7VNB - chains A and B; structure by X-ray diffraction, 2.27 A resolution.

# Chain A
Protein: n3113
Source organism: Homo sapiens
Amino-acid sequence (118 residues; row label = number of the first residue in the row):
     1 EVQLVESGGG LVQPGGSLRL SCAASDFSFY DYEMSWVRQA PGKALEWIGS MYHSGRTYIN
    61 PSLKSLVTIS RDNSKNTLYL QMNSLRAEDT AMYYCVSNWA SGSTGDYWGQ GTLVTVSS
Disulfide bonds: Cys-22/Cys-95

# Chain B
Protein: Spike protein S1
Source organism: Severe acute respiratory syndrome coronavirus 2
UniProt: P0DTC2 (SPIKE_SARS2); numbering as in UniProt (aligned over 319-531)
Amino-acid sequence (221 residues; numbered 319 to 539; the number before each row is that of its first residue):
   319 RVQPTESIVR FPNITNLCPF GEVFNATRFA SVYAWNRKRI SNCVADYSVL YNSASFSTFK
   379 CYGVSPTKLN DLCFTNVYAD SFVIRGDEVR QIAPGQTGKI ADYNYKLPDD FTGCVIAWNS
   439 NNLDSKVGGN YNYLYRLFRK SNLKPFERDI STEIYQAGST PCNGVEGFNC YFPLQSYGFQ
   499 PTNGVGYQPY RVVVLSFELL HAPATVCGPK KSTEFLEVLF Q
Not modelled in the structure: 319-327
Sequence notes: expression tag (532-539)
Disulfide bonds: Cys-336/Cys-361, Cys-379/Cys-432, Cys-391/Cys-525, Cys-480/Cys-488
Glycans and other covalent adducts: N-acetylglucosamine (NAG) linked to Asn-343
What the authors report for this chain:
  - conformationally variable residues (side-chain flip): Arg-346
  - post-translational modification sites: Asn-343
  - mutagenesis - A348S: decreased binding to n3113 (chain A)
  - mutagenesis - E484K, E484Q, N501Y: unchanged binding to n3113 (chain A)

# How chain A and chain B interact
Pairs across the interface (50; chain A residue first):
  Tyr-32(A) / Tyr-351(B)
  Tyr-32(A) / Ala-352(B)
  Tyr-32(A) / Ile-468(B)  hydrophobic
  Ala-44(A) / Lys-444(B)
  Leu-45(A) / Asn-450(B)  hydrogen bond (backbone-side chain)
  Glu-46(A) / Asn-450(B)
  Trp-47(A) / Tyr-449(B)
  Trp-47(A) / Asn-450(B)  hydrogen bond (backbone-side chain)
  Trp-47(A) / Leu-452(B)  hydrophobic
  Trp-47(A) / Ser-494(B)
  Tyr-52(A) / Tyr-351(B)  hydrogen bond
  Tyr-52(A) / Leu-452(B)
  Tyr-52(A) / Thr-470(B)
  Tyr-52(A) / Phe-490(B)  hydrophobic
  Tyr-52(A) / Leu-492(B)
  Ser-54(A) / Thr-470(B)  hydrogen bond
  Arg-56(A) / Thr-470(B)  hydrogen bond (side chain-backbone)
  Arg-56(A) / Glu-471(B)
  Arg-56(A) / Ile-472(B)
  Arg-56(A) / Gly-482(B)  hydrogen bond (side chain-backbone)
  Arg-56(A) / Phe-490(B)
  Tyr-58(A) / Leu-452(B)  hydrophobic
  Tyr-58(A) / Phe-490(B)  hydrophobic
  Tyr-58(A) / Leu-492(B)
  Tyr-58(A) / Gln-493(B)
  Tyr-58(A) / Ser-494(B)  hydrogen bond (side chain-backbone)
  Asn-60(A) / Tyr-449(B)
  Pro-61(A) / Tyr-449(B)
  Pro-61(A) / Ser-494(B)
  Ser-62(A) / Tyr-449(B)
  Trp-99(A) / Arg-346(B)  hydrogen bond (backbone-side chain)
  Trp-99(A) / Asn-450(B)
  Ala-100(A) / Ala-348(B)
  Ala-100(A) / Ser-349(B)  hydrogen bond (backbone-backbone)
  Ala-100(A) / Tyr-351(B)
  Ala-100(A) / Ala-352(B)
  Ser-101(A) / Ala-348(B)
  Ser-101(A) / Asn-354(B)  hydrogen bond (backbone-side chain)
  Gly-102(A) / Arg-346(B)
  Gly-102(A) / Phe-347(B)
  Gly-102(A) / Ala-348(B)
  Ser-103(A) / Ala-344(B)
  Ser-103(A) / Thr-345(B)  hydrogen bond (side chain-backbone)
  Ser-103(A) / Arg-346(B)  hydrogen bond (backbone-backbone)
  Thr-104(A) / Glu-340(B)
  Thr-104(A) / Ala-344(B)
  Thr-104(A) / Asn-354(B)
  Thr-104(A) / Lys-356(B)
  Asp-106(A) / Arg-346(B)  salt bridge
  Trp-108(A) / Arg-346(B)
Interface residues without a listed pair, chain A (23 interface residues in all): Glu-33, Thr-57, Gly-105
The authors on this interface:
  - pairs named by the authors: Tyr-32(A)/Ala-352(B) (hydrophobic contact), Tyr-32(A)/Ile-468(B) (hydrophobic contact), Trp-47(A)/Asn-450(B) (hydrogen bond), Trp-47(A)/Leu-452(B) (hydrophobic contact), Tyr-52(A)/Leu-452(B) (hydrophobic contact), Tyr-58(A)/Leu-452(B) (hydrophobic contact), Trp-99(A)/Arg-346(B) (cation-pi contact), Ser-103(A)/Arg-346(B) (hydrogen bond), Asp-106(A)/Arg-346(B) (salt bridge)
  - interface residues, chain A: Tyr-52(A), Ser-54(A), Arg-56(A), Tyr-58(A), Asn-60(A), Trp-99(A)
  - interface residues, chain B: Tyr-351(B), Tyr-449(B), Leu-452(B), Thr-470(B), Gly-482(B), Phe-490(B), Gln-493(B), Ser-494(B)
  - hot spots on chain B (mutagenesis) - R346E, R346L, R346W: abolished binding to n3113 (chain A)
  - hot spots on chain B (mutagenesis) - L452R (over 90%): decreased binding to n3113 (chain A)
  - hot spots on chain B (mutagenesis) - L452Q: increased binding to n3113 (chain A)

# Overview
23 residues of chain A face 24 of chain B across their interface; the contacts include 12 hydrogen bonds and 1
salt bridge. Polar pairs include Asp-106(A)/Arg-346(B), Leu-45(A)/Asn-450(B) and Trp-47(A)/Asn-450(B). The
authors report hydrophobic contacts between Tyr-32(A) and Ala-352(B), Tyr-32(A) and Ile-468(B) and Trp-47(A)
and Leu-452(B) among others; hydrogen bonds between Trp-47(A) and Asn-450(B) and Ser-103(A) and Arg-346(B); a
cation-pi contact between Trp-99(A) and Arg-346(B). The paper reports that R346E, R346L and R346W of chain B
abolish binding to n3113 (chain A); interface residues Tyr-52(A), Ser-54(A) and Tyr-351(B) among others; 9
substitutions were tested in all.
Chain A is n3113 (Homo sapiens) and chain B is Spike protein S1 (Severe acute respiratory syndrome coronavirus
2); the structure, Crystal structure of the SARS-CoV-2 RBD in complex with a human single domain antibody
n3113, was determined by X-ray diffraction, deposited together with 7VNC, 7VND and 7VNE.
